Entry 9BGM (electron microscopy, 3.10 A resolution); this record covers chains f and i of the 36 polymer chains in the assembly.

Chain f (and i):
Protein: gp75 tail tube
Source organism: Pseudomonas phage vB_PaeP_DEV
Notes: chain i of this document is another copy of the same molecule, construct and numbering; everything in this record applies to it too
Reference sequence: A0A2K8I3N9 (A0A2K8I3N9_9CAUD); residue numbers follow UniProt; this construct covers 1-321
Sequence (321 residues; each row starts with the number of its first residue):
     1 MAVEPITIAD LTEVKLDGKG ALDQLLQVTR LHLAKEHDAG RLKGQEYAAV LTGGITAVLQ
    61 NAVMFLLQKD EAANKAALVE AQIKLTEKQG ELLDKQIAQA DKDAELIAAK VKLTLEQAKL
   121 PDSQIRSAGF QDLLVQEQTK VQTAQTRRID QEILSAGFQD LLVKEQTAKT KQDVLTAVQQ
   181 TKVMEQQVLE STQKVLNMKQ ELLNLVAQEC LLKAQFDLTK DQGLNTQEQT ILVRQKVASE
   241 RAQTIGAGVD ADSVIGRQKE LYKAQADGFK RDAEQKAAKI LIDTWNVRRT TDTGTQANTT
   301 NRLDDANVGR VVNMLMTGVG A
Disordered / not traced: 1, 159-321

Interface between chain f and chain i:
Contacting residue pairs - 70 pairs, chain f then chain i:
  A2(f) - E80(i)
  V3(f) - N74(i)
  E4(f) - A73(i)
  I6(f) - K69(i)
  I8(f) - A21(i)  hydrophobic
  I8(f) - Q24(i)
  I8(f) - F65(i)  hydrophobic
  V14(f) - Q27(i)
  V14(f) - L31(i)
  L16(f) - H32(i)
  L16(f) - K35(i)
  D23(f) - V28(i)
  L26(f) - H32(i)
  R30(f) - H32(i)  hydrogen bond
  R30(f) - K35(i)
  R30(f) - E36(i)  salt bridge
  G44(f) - R41(i)
  Y47(f) - E36(i)
  Y47(f) - R41(i)
  A48(f) - E36(i)
  A48(f) - R41(i)
  T52(f) - L33(i)
  T52(f) - V50(i)
  T56(f) - A57(i)
  L59(f) - N61(i)
  Q60(f) - N61(i)
  L67(f) - F65(i)  hydrophobic
  L67(f) - Q68(i)
  L67(f) - A72(i)
  D70(f) - A72(i)
  D70(f) - A76(i)
  N74(f) - A76(i)  hydrogen bond (side chain-backbone)
  N74(f) - V79(i)
  N74(f) - I83(i)
  K75(f) - V79(i)
  A77(f) - I83(i)  hydrophobic
  L78(f) - Q82(i)
  L78(f) - I83(i)
  A81(f) - T86(i)
  L85(f) - Q89(i)
  L85(f) - G90(i)
  K88(f) - G90(i)
  K88(f) - L93(i)
  K88(f) - D94(i)  salt bridge
  Q89(f) - L93(i)
  E91(f) - I97(i)
  L92(f) - L93(i)  hydrophobic
  L92(f) - Q96(i)
  L92(f) - I97(i)  hydrophobic
  K95(f) - I97(i)  hydrogen bond (side chain-backbone)
  K95(f) - D101(i)  salt bridge
  Q99(f) - A104(i)  hydrogen bond (side chain-backbone)
  Q99(f) - I107(i)
  D103(f) - I107(i)
  E105(f) - V111(i)
  L106(f) - I107(i)
  L106(f) - K110(i)
  L106(f) - V111(i)  hydrophobic
  A109(f) - T114(i)
  A109(f) - L115(i)  hydrophobic
  K112(f) - L115(i)
  K112(f) - A118(i)
  L113(f) - T114(i)
  L113(f) - A118(i)  hydrophobic
  E116(f) - D122(i)
  L120(f) - D122(i)
  L120(f) - R126(i)
  D132(f) - E137(i)
  T139(f) - A144(i)
  D150(f) - S155(i)
Also at the interface, not in a pair above, chain f (52 interface residues in all): T7, L11, T12, L22, I55, V63, E71, K102, Q117, V135
Also at the interface, not in a pair above, chain i (53 interface residues in all): L25, T29, L42, V58, A77, E87, D103, Q117, V141

Summary:
Chain f and chain i form an interface of 52 and 53 residues respectively; the contacts include 4 hydrogen
bonds and 3 salt bridges. Polar contacts include R30(f)-E36(i), K88(f)-D94(i) and K95(f)-D101(i).
Chain f and chain i are both gp75 tail tube (Pseudomonas phage vB_PaeP_DEV); the structure, Pseudomonas phage
DEV neck and tail (portal, head-to-tail and tail tube proteins), was determined by electron microscopy,
deposited together with 9COD, 9BGN, 9BGO and 8VXQ.
